Entry 6N7P (electron microscopy, 3.60 A resolution); this record covers chains L and R of the 21 polymer chains in the assembly.

# Chain L
Name: Small nuclear ribonucleoprotein Sm D1
Source organism: Saccharomyces cerevisiae (strain ATCC 204508 / S288c)
UniProt: Q02260 (SMD1_YEAST); residue numbers follow UniProt; this construct covers 1-146
Sequence (146 residues; each row starts with the number of its first residue):
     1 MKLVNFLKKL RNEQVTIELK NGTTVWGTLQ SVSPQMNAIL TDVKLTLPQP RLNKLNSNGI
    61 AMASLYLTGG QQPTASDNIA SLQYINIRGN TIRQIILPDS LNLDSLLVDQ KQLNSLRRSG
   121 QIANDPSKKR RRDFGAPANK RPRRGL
Unresolved in the structure: 120-146
Curated features (UniProtKB/Swiss-Prot):
  - motif: Lys128 to Arg144 (Nuclear localization signal)

# Chain R
Molecule: U1 snRNA
Source organism: Saccharomyces cerevisiae (strain ATCC 204508 / S288c)
Sequence (568 nucleotides; row label = number of the first residue in the row):
     1 AUACUUACCU UAAGAUAUCA GAGGAGAUCA AGAAGUCCUA CUGAUCAAAC AUGCGCUUCC
    61 AAUAGUAGAA GGACGUUAAG CAUUUAUCAU UGAACUAUAA UUGUUCAUUG AAGUCAUUGA
   121 UGCAAACUCC UUGGUCACAC ACACAUACGG CGCGGAAGGC GUGUUUGCUG ACGUUUCCAU
   181 UCCCUUGUUU CAAUCAUUGG UUAAUCCCUU GAUUCCUUUG GGGAUUUUUG GGUUAAACUG
   241 AUUUUUGGGG CCCUUUGUUU CUUCUGCCUG GAGAAGUUUG ACACCAAAUU CAAAUUGGUG
   301 UUAGGGGAGC UGGGGCCUUU CAAAAGAGAG CUUUGUAGAG GCAUUCUUUU UGACUACUUU
   361 UCUCUAGCGU GCCAUUUUAG UUUUUGACGG CAGAUUCGAA UGAACUUAAG UUUAUGAUGA
   421 AGGUAUGGCU GUUGAGAUUA UUUGGUCGGG AUUGUAGUUU GAAGAUGUGC UCUUUUGAGC
   481 AGUCUCAACU UUGCUCGUUC CCGUUAUGGG AAAAAUUUUG GAAGGUCUUG GUAGGAACGG
   541 GUGGAUCUUA UAAUUUUUGA UUUAUUUU
Unresolved in the structure: 27-33, 566-568

# How chain L and chain R interact
Residue-residue contacts - 24 pairs, chain L then chain R:
  Lys2(L) with U549(R), phosphate contact; A552(R), salt bridge to the phosphate
  Val4(L) with U558(R), base contact
  Lys20(L) with G559(R), base contact; U562(R), base contact
  Asn21(L) with U562(R), hydrogen bond to the base
  Pro34(L) with C547(R), phosphate contact; U548(R), phosphate contact
  Gln35(L) with U557(R), base contact
  Met36(L) with U558(R), base contact
  Asn37(L) with U557(R), hydrogen bond to the base
  Ser57(L) with U563(R), phosphate contact
  Asn58(L) with U562(R), hydrogen bond to the sugar
  Arg88(L) with U556(R), hydrogen bond to the sugar; U557(R), base contact
  Gly89(L) with U557(R), base contact
  Asn90(L) with U557(R), hydrogen bond to the phosphate
  Arg93(L) with G559(R), hydrogen bond to the base; U562(R), base contact
  Gln110(L) with C19(R), hydrogen bond to the phosphate
  Lys111(L) with U548(R), sugar contact
  Arg117(L) with G35(R), sugar contact
  Arg118(L) with G35(R), hydrogen bond to the sugar; U36(R), phosphate contact
Interface residues without a listed pair, chain L (24 interface residues in all): Lys8, Arg11, Gly22, Asn56, Ile60, Asn114
Interface residues without a listed pair, chain R (16 interface residues in all): A20, A47, U561

# Summary
Chain L and chain R form an interface of 24 and 16 residues respectively; the contacts include 8 hydrogen
bonds and 1 salt bridge. Among the polar pairs are Asn21(L)-U562(R), Asn37(L)-U557(R) and Arg93(L)-G559(R).
Here chain L is Small nuclear ribonucleoprotein Sm D1 and chain R is U1 snRNA, both from Saccharomyces
cerevisiae (strain ATCC 204508 / S288c). Entry 6N7P (S. cerevisiae spliceosomal E complex (UBC4)) was
determined by electron microscopy (same publication as 6N7R).
